PDB entry 6RDL | electron microscopy, 3.70 A resolution | chains 2 and 7 of the 31 polymer chains in the assembly

# Chain 2
Protein: ASA-2: Polytomella F-ATP synthase associated subunit 2
From: Polytomella sp. Pringsheim 198.80
Notes: engineered mutation(s): P165F, N167S
Sequence (441 residues; numbered 5 to 445; the number before each row is that of its first residue):
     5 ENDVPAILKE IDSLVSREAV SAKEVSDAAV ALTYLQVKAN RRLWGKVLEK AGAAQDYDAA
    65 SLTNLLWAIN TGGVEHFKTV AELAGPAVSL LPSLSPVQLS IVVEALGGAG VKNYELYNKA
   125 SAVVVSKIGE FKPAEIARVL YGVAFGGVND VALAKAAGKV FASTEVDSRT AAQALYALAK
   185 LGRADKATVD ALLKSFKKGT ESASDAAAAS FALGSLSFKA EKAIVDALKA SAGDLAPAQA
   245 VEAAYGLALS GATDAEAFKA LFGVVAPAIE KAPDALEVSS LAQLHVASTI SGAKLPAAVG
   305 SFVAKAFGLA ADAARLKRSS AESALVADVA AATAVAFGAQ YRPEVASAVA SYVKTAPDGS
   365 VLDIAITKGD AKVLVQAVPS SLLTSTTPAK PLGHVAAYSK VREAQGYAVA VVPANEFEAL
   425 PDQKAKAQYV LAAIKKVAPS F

# Chain 7
Protein: Mitochondrial ATP synthase associated protein ASA7
From: Polytomella sp. Pringsheim 198.80
UniProtKB: D8V7I2 (D8V7I2_9CHLO); numbering as in UniProt (aligned over 1-190)
Sequence (190 residues; numbered 1 to 190; the number before each row is that of its first residue):
     1 MSSVRAGVEA GRRDLTTFTF SGLQDAPVAA LSGSIKLNVA AKAGKAEVTV AAGAAKAATQ
    61 VSAAALRKLS GSKISLAEVA RISVLHSSIQ NYLLSLSNER YQLLSQWPDF TTMYGKDFYY
   121 RAHPEDLKKF YDAADEYYKL YETVTEFDSL SALASQVVPN YAARRRSTVH PAIGSTVADG
   181 AFTNFLLSKQ
Disordered / not traced: 1-14

# Interface between chain 2 and chain 7
Residue-residue contacts - 101 pairs, chain 2 then chain 7:
  Glu-5(2) / Lys-56(7)
  Asn-6(2) / Lys-56(7)
  Asn-6(2) / Ala-57(7)
  Asn-6(2) / Ala-58(7)  hydrogen bond (side chain-backbone)
  Asp-7(2) / Lys-56(7)  hydrogen bond (backbone-backbone)
  Asp-7(2) / Ala-57(7)
  Ile-11(2) / Val-50(7)
  Ile-11(2) / Ala-55(7)  hydrophobic
  Ile-11(2) / Ala-57(7)  hydrophobic
  Glu-14(2) / Ala-52(7)
  Glu-14(2) / Ala-55(7)
  Leu-18(2) / Ser-34(7)
  Leu-18(2) / Ile-35(7)  hydrophobic
  Lys-27(2) / Leu-31(7)
  Glu-28(2) / Ser-32(7)
  Glu-28(2) / Ser-34(7)
  Asp-31(2) / Ala-30(7)
  Asp-31(2) / Leu-31(7)  hydrogen bond (side chain-backbone)
  Asp-31(2) / Ser-32(7)
  Asp-31(2) / Ile-35(7)
  Ala-32(2) / Ile-35(7)
  Val-34(2) / Pro-27(7)  hydrophobic
  Ala-35(2) / Leu-37(7)  hydrophobic
  Thr-37(2) / Leu-66(7)
  Thr-37(2) / Leu-69(7)
  Tyr-38(2) / Ala-26(7)
  Tyr-38(2) / Pro-27(7)  hydrogen bond (side chain-backbone)
  Tyr-38(2) / Leu-37(7)  hydrophobic
  Tyr-38(2) / Val-39(7)  hydrophobic
  Leu-39(2) / Thr-59(7)
  Gln-40(2) / Val-61(7)
  Gln-40(2) / Ala-65(7)
  Gln-40(2) / Leu-69(7)
  Lys-42(2) / Leu-69(7)  hydrogen bond (side chain-backbone)
  Lys-42(2) / Ser-72(7)  hydrogen bond (side chain-backbone)
  Lys-42(2) / Ile-74(7)
  Arg-45(2) / Ile-74(7)  hydrogen bond (side chain-backbone)
  Arg-45(2) / Ser-75(7)  hydrogen bond (side chain-backbone)
  Arg-45(2) / Leu-76(7)
  Trp-48(2) / Ile-74(7)
  Trp-48(2) / Leu-76(7)
  Gly-49(2) / Leu-76(7)
  Leu-52(2) / Leu-76(7)  hydrophobic
  Ala-64(2) / Leu-31(7)
  Ser-65(2) / Leu-31(7)
  Asn-68(2) / Pro-27(7)
  Asn-68(2) / Leu-31(7)
  Trp-71(2) / Gly-22(7)
  Trp-71(2) / Ala-26(7)  hydrophobic
  Trp-71(2) / Pro-27(7)
  Asn-74(2) / Thr-19(7)  hydrogen bond
  Asn-74(2) / Ser-21(7)
  Thr-75(2) / Ser-21(7)
  Thr-75(2) / Leu-69(7)
  Thr-75(2) / Ser-70(7)
  Gly-76(2) / Leu-69(7)
  Gly-76(2) / Ile-74(7)
  Gly-77(2) / Leu-15(7)
  Gly-77(2) / Ser-70(7)
  Gly-77(2) / Lys-73(7)
  Gly-77(2) / Ile-74(7)  hydrogen bond (backbone-backbone)
  Val-78(2) / Ile-74(7)  hydrophobic
  Val-78(2) / Leu-76(7)  hydrophobic
  Glu-79(2) / Leu-15(7)
  Glu-79(2) / Ser-75(7)
  Glu-79(2) / Leu-76(7)  hydrogen bond (backbone-backbone)
  His-80(2) / Leu-76(7)
  His-80(2) / Glu-78(7)  salt bridge
  Val-101(2) / Asp-25(7)
  Ile-105(2) / Asp-25(7)
  Glu-108(2) / Ser-21(7)  hydrogen bond
  Gly-112(2) / Leu-15(7)
  Gly-112(2) / Thr-16(7)  hydrogen bond (backbone-backbone)
  Glu-139(2) / Asp-25(7)
  Arg-142(2) / Phe-20(7)
  Arg-142(2) / Gln-24(7)  hydrogen bond (side chain-backbone)
  Arg-142(2) / Asp-25(7)  salt bridge
  Tyr-145(2) / Thr-16(7)  hydrogen bond
  Tyr-145(2) / Phe-18(7)  hydrogen bond (side chain-backbone)
  Tyr-145(2) / Phe-20(7)  hydrophobic
  Phe-149(2) / Thr-16(7)
  Arg-173(2) / Phe-20(7)  hydrogen bond (side chain-backbone)
  Arg-173(2) / Gln-24(7)
  Arg-173(2) / Arg-67(7)
  Ala-176(2) / Phe-20(7)
  Gln-177(2) / Phe-20(7)
  Tyr-180(2) / Phe-18(7)
  Tyr-180(2) / Phe-20(7)  hydrophobic
  Glu-205(2) / Ala-64(7)
  Ser-206(2) / Arg-67(7)
  Ser-208(2) / Arg-67(7)  hydrogen bond
  Asp-209(2) / Phe-20(7)
  Asp-209(2) / Arg-67(7)  salt bridge
  Ala-211(2) / Phe-18(7)  hydrophobic
  Ala-212(2) / Phe-18(7)  hydrophobic
  Ala-212(2) / Phe-20(7)  hydrophobic
  Asp-238(2) / Lys-68(7)
  Ala-240(2) / Gly-71(7)
  Ala-242(2) / Thr-17(7)
  Gln-243(2) / Thr-17(7)
  Gln-243(2) / Phe-18(7)
Also at the interface, not in a pair above, chain 2 (59 interface residues in all): Ala-10, Arg-21, Ala-113, Phe-215, Glu-246
Also at the interface, not in a pair above, chain 7 (46 interface residues in all): Leu-23, Ala-29, Val-48, Ala-63, Ala-77

# In short
59 residues of chain 2 and 46 residues of chain 7 are in contact; the contacts include 18 hydrogen bonds and 3
salt bridges. Polar pairs include His-80(2)/Glu-78(7), Arg-142(2)/Asp-25(7) and Asp-209(2)/Arg-67(7).
Chain 2 is ASA-2: Polytomella F-ATP synthase associated subunit 2 and chain 7 is Mitochondrial ATP synthase
associated protein ASA7, both from Polytomella sp. Pringsheim 198.80; the structure, Cryo-EM structure of
Polytomella F-ATP synthase, Rotary substate 1B, monomer-masked refinement, was determined by electron
microscopy together with 6RD4, 6RD5, 6RD6, 6RD7, 6RD8, 6RD9 and 46 further entries from the same study.
